PDB entry 1BNE | X-ray diffraction, 2.10 A resolution | chain A

# Chain A
Name: Barnase
Organism: Bacillus amyloliquefaciens
Notes: EC 3.1.27.-
UniProt: P00648 (RNBR_BACAM); residues 1-110 here correspond to UniProt positions 48-157 (UniProt number = residue number + 47)
Sequence (110 residues; each row starts with the number of its first residue):
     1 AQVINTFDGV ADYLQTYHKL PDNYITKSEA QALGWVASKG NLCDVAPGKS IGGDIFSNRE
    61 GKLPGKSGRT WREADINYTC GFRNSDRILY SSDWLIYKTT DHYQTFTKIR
Disordered / not traced: 1-2
Disulfides: Cys-43/Cys-80
Differences from the reference sequence: conflict Cys-43 (Ala90 in P00648), Cys-80 (Ser127 in P00648)
UniProt features mapped onto this chain:
  - active site: Glu-73 (Proton acceptor), His-102 (Proton donor)

# Overview
UniProt lists active-site residues Glu-73 and His-102.
Chain A is Barnase (Bacillus amyloliquefaciens); the structure, Barnase A43C/S80C disulfide mutant, was
determined by X-ray diffraction, deposited together with 1BNF and 1BNG.
